7SBA - chains B and Z of the 14 polymer chains in the assembly; structure by electron microscopy, 2.90 A resolution.

[Chain B]
Protein: Cas7d
Source organism: Synechocystis sp. PCC 6803
Reference sequence: Q6ZEI6 (Q6ZEI6_SYNY3); residues 1-329 here = UniProt positions 1-329
Chain sequence (329 residues; numbered 1 to 329; the number before each row is that of its first residue):
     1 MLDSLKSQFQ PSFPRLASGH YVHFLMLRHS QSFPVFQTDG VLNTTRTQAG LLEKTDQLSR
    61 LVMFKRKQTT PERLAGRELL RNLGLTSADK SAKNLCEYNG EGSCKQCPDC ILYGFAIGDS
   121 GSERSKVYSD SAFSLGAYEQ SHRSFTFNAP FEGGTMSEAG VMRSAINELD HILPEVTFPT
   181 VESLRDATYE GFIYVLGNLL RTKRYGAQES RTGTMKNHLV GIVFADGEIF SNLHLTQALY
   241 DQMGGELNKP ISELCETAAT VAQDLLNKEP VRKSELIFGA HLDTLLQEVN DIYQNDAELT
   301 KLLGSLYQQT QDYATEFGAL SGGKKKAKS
Not modelled in the structure: 321-329

[Chain Z]
Molecule: crRNA
Source organism: Synechocystis sp. PCC 6803
Sequence (43 nucleotides; row label = number of the first residue in the row):
     1 ACUGAAACGA UUGUUGUGCC CCUGGCGGUC GCUUUCAAUG CCU

[How chain B and chain Z interact]
Contacting residue pairs (52; chain B residue first):
  Gln37(B) - U15(Z)  sugar contact
  Gln37(B) - G16(Z)  hydrogen bond to the phosphate
  Thr38(B) - U15(Z)  phosphate contact
  Arg66(B) - G13(Z)  salt bridge to the phosphate
  Arg66(B) - U14(Z)  sugar contact
  Lys67(B) - U14(Z)  hydrogen bond to the phosphate
  Lys67(B) - U15(Z)  salt bridge to the phosphate
  Lys67(B) - G16(Z)  salt bridge to the phosphate
  Thr70(B) - U14(Z)  hydrogen bond to the phosphate
  Arg73(B) - U12(Z)  hydrogen bond to the phosphate
  Arg73(B) - G13(Z)  salt bridge to the phosphate
  Leu74(B) - U14(Z)  base contact
  Tyr98(B) - G13(Z)  sugar contact
  Tyr98(B) - U14(Z)  hydrogen bond to the phosphate
  Asn99(B) - U14(Z)  phosphate contact
  Tyr113(B) - U12(Z)  sugar contact
  Gly114(B) - U12(Z)  sugar contact
  Phe115(B) - U11(Z)  hydrogen bond to the sugar
  Phe115(B) - U12(Z)  sugar contact
  Ala116(B) - U11(Z)  base contact
  Ala116(B) - U12(Z)  sugar contact
  Ser122(B) - U11(Z)  hydrogen bond to the base
  Glu123(B) - U11(Z)  hydrogen bond to the sugar
  Glu123(B) - U12(Z)  sugar contact
  Arg124(B) - C8(Z)  base contact
  Arg124(B) - U11(Z)  phosphate contact
  Arg124(B) - U12(Z)  phosphate contact
  Ser125(B) - U12(Z)  hydrogen bond to the phosphate
  Thr146(B) - C21(Z)  phosphate contact
  Phe147(B) - C19(Z)  base contact
  Phe147(B) - C21(Z)  phosphate contact
  Asn148(B) - C19(Z)  hydrogen bond to the sugar
  Asn148(B) - C20(Z)  hydrogen bond to the sugar
  Asn148(B) - C21(Z)  hydrogen bond to the base
  Asn148(B) - C22(Z)  hydrogen bond to the sugar
  Ala149(B) - C19(Z)  base contact
  Ala149(B) - C20(Z)  phosphate contact
  Pro150(B) - C20(Z)  phosphate contact
  Pro150(B) - C22(Z)  sugar contact
  Gly154(B) - C22(Z)  hydrogen bond to the sugar
  Gly154(B) - U23(Z)  sugar contact
  Thr155(B) - U23(Z)  sugar contact
  Met156(B) - C22(Z)  base contact
  Ile166(B) - C21(Z)  base contact
  Ala207(B) - G16(Z)  phosphate contact
  Ala207(B) - U17(Z)  phosphate contact
  Gln208(B) - U17(Z)  hydrogen bond to the phosphate
  Glu209(B) - U14(Z)  base contact
  Glu209(B) - U17(Z)  phosphate contact
  Ser210(B) - G18(Z)  hydrogen bond to the phosphate
  Arg211(B) - G18(Z)  phosphate contact
  Arg211(B) - C19(Z)  salt bridge to the phosphate
Interface residues without a listed pair, chain B (34 interface residues in all): Thr69, Pro71, Ile117

[Overview]
Chain B and chain Z form an interface of 34 and 14 residues respectively, with 16 hydrogen bonds and 5 salt
bridges. Among the polar pairs are Ser122(B)-U11(Z), Asn148(B)-C21(Z) and Phe115(B)-U11(Z).
Chain B is Cas7d and chain Z is crRNA, both from Synechocystis sp. PCC 6803; the structure, Structure of type
I-D Cascade bound to a dsDNA target, was determined by electron microscopy (same publication as 7SBB).
